6UU9 - chains CCC and FFF of the 9 polymer chains in the assembly; structure by X-ray diffraction, 5.40 A resolution (low resolution: residue-level contacts below are approximate; hydrogen-bond / salt-bridge calls are withheld).

== Chain CCC ==
Molecule: DNA-directed RNA polymerase subunit beta
Organism: Escherichia coli
Notes: EC 2.7.7.6
UniProt: P0A8V4 (RPOB_ECO57); residues 1-1342 here = UniProt positions 1-1342
Chain sequence (1342 residues; each row starts with the number of its first residue):
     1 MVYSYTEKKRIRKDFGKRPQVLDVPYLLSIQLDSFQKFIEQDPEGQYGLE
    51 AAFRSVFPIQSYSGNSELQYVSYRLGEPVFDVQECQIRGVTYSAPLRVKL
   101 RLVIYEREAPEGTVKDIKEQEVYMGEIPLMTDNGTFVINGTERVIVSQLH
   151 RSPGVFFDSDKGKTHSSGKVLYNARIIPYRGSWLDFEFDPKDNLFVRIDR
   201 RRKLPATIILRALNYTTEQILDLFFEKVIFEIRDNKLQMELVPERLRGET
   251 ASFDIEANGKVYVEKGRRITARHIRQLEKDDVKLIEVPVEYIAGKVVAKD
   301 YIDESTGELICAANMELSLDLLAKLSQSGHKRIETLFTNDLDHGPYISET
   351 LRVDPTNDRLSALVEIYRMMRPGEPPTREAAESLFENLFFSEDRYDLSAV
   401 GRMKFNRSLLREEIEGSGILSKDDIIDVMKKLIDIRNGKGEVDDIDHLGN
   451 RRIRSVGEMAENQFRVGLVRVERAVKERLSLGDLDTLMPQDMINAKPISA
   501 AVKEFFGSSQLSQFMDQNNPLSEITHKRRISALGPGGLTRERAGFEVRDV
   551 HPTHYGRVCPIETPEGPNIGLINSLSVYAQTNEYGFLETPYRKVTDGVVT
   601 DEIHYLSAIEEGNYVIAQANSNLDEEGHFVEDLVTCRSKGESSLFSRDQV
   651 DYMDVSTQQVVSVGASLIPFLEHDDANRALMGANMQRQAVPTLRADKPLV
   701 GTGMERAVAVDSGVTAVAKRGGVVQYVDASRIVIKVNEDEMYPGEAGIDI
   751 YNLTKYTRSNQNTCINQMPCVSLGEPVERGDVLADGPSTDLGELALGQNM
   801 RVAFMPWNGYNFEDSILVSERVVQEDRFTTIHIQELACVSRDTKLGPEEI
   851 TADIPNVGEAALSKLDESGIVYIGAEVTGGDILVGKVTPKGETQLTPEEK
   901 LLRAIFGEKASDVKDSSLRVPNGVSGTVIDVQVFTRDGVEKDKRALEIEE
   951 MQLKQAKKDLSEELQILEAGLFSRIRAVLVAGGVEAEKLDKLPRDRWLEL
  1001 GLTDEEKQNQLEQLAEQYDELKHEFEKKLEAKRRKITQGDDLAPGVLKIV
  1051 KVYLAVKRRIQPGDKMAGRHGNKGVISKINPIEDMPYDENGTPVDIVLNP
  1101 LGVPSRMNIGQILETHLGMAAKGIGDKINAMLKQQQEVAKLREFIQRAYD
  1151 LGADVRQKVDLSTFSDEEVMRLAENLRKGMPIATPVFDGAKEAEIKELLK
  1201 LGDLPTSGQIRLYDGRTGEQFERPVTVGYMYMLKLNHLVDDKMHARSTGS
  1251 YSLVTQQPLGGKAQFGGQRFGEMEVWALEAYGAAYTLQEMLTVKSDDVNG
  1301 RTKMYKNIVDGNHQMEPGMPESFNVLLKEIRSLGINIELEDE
Disordered / not traced: 1
Curated features (UniProtKB/Swiss-Prot):
  - modified residue (N6-acetyllysine): K1022, K1200

== Chain FFF ==
Molecule: RNA polymerase sigma factor RpoS
Organism: Escherichia coli
UniProt: A0A377K1M2 (A0A377K1M2_ECOLX); residues 1-328 here = UniProt positions 1-328
Chain sequence (336 residues; row label = number of the first residue in the row):
     1 MGQNTLKVHDLNEDAEFDENGVEVFDEKALVEEEPSDNDLAEEELLSQGA
    51 TQRVLDATQLYLGEIGYSPLLTAEEEVYFARRALRGDVASRRRMIESNLR
   101 LVVKIARRYGNRGLALLDLIEEGNLGLIRAVEKFDPERGFRFSTYATWWI
   151 RQTIERAIMNQTRTIRLPIHIVKELNVYLRTARELSHKLDHEPSAEEIAE
   201 QLDKPVDDVSRMLRLNERGTAVDTPLGGDSEKALLDILADEKENGPEDTT
   251 QDDDMKQSIVKWLFELNAKQREVLARRFGLLGYEAATLEDVGREIGLTRE
   301 RVRQIQVEGLRRLREILQTQGLNIEALFLEHHHHHH
Disordered / not traced: 1-52, 226-232, 330-336
Differences from the reference sequence: conflict G2 (Ser in A0A377K1M2); engineered mutation G219 (Ile in A0A377K1M2), A221 (Ser in A0A377K1M2); expression tag (329-336)
What the authors report for this chain:
  - mutagenesis - I219G/S221A: increased catalytic activity

== Chain CCC / chain FFF interface ==
Residue-residue contacts (57; chain CCC residue first):
  P95(CCC) - D190(FFF)
  R97(CCC) - K188(FFF)
  V122(CCC) - H187(FFF)
  Y123(CCC) - S186(FFF)
  Y123(CCC) - H187(FFF)
  Y123(CCC) - D190(FFF)
  E126(CCC) - H191(FFF)
  R202(CCC) - R53(FFF)
  Q490(CCC) - H187(FFF)
  Q490(CCC) - K188(FFF)
  D491(CCC) - E184(FFF)
  I493(CCC) - H187(FFF)
  N494(CCC) - R183(FFF)
  K496(CCC) - E192(FFF)
  D842(CCC) - R214(FFF)
  N856(CCC) - L327(FFF)
  N856(CCC) - F328(FFF)
  P897(CCC) - F278(FFF)
  E898(CCC) - M255(FFF)
  E898(CCC) - I259(FFF)
  E898(CCC) - L280(FFF)
  K900(CCC) - F278(FFF)
  L901(CCC) - L274(FFF)
  L901(CCC) - F278(FFF)
  L901(CCC) - L310(FFF)
  I905(CCC) - L310(FFF)
  F906(CCC) - N323(FFF)
  F906(CCC) - L327(FFF)
  D937(CCC) - E196(FFF)
  D1041(CCC) - S194(FFF)
  D1041(CCC) - A195(FFF)
  P1044(CCC) - R214(FFF)
  P1044(CCC) - E217(FFF)
  G1045(CCC) - R214(FFF)
  T1248(CCC) - E247(FFF)
  G1249(CCC) - G245(FFF)
  S1250(CCC) - A239(FFF)
  Y1251(CCC) - A239(FFF)
  Y1251(CCC) - D240(FFF)
  Y1251(CCC) - E243(FFF)
  Y1251(CCC) - P246(FFF)
  L1253(CCC) - L235(FFF)
  L1253(CCC) - D240(FFF)
  Q1256(CCC) - E243(FFF)
  L1259(CCC) - D236(FFF)
  L1259(CCC) - I237(FFF)
  L1259(CCC) - A239(FFF)
  G1260(CCC) - D236(FFF)
  R1301(CCC) - E243(FFF)
  R1301(CCC) - P246(FFF)
  T1302(CCC) - P246(FFF)
  T1302(CCC) - T249(FFF)
  Y1305(CCC) - P246(FFF)
  Y1305(CCC) - E247(FFF)
  Y1305(CCC) - T250(FFF)
  K1306(CCC) - T250(FFF)
  K1306(CCC) - D253(FFF)
Interface residues without a listed pair, chain CCC (46 interface residues in all): V79, P372, G373, E477, A904, E908, S1252, V1254, P1258, Q1264, V1298
Interface residues without a listed pair, chain FFF (40 interface residues in all): V54, R108, P193, L238, G279

== In short ==
Chain CCC and chain FFF form an interface of 46 and 40 residues respectively. The paper reports that
I219G/S221A of chain FFF increase catalytic activity.
Here chain CCC is DNA-directed RNA polymerase subunit beta and chain FFF is RNA polymerase sigma factor RpoS,
both from Escherichia coli. Entry 6UU9 (E. coli mutant sigma-S transcription initiation complex with an 8-nt
RNA ("Fresh" mutant crystal soaked with ...) was determined by X-ray diffraction, deposited together with
6UTV, 6UTW, 6UTX, 6UTY, 6UTZ, 6UU0 and 11 further entries.
